8RO6 - chains A and B; structure by X-ray diffraction, 2.20 A resolution.

[Chain A]
Protein: Structural maintenance of chromosomes protein 1A (SMC1A)
From: Homo sapiens
Sequence (456 residues; numbered 1 to 1233; 777 numbers in that range are skipped by the numbering (no residue carries them; nothing is unmodelled there); the number before each row is that of its first residue):
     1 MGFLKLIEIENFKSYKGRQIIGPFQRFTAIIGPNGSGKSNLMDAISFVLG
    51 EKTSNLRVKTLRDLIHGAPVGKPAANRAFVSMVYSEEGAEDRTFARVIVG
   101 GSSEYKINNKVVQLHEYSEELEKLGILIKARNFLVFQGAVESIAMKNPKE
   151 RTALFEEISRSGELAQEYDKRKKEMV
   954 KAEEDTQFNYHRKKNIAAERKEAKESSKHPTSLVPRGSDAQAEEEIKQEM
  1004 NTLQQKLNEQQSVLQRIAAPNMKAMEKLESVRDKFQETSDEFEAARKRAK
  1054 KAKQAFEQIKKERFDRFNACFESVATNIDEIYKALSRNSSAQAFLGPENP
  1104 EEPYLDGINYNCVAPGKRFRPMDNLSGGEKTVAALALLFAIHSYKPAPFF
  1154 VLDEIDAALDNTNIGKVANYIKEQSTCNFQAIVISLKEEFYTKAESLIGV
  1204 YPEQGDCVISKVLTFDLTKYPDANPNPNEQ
Unresolved in the structure: 1, 954-1052, 1226-1233
What the authors report for this chain:
  - contacts within the chain: Asn-40/Arg-57, Asp-43/Arg-57

[Chain B]
Protein: 64-kDa C-terminal product
From: Homo sapiens
Reference sequence: O60216 (RAD21_HUMAN); residue numbers follow UniProt; this construct covers 558-629
Sequence (81 residues; numbered 557 to 637; the number before each row is that of its first residue):
   557 MKRTQQMLHGLQRALAKTGAESISLLELCRNTNRKQAAAKFYSFLVLKKQ
   607 QAIELTQEEPYSDIIATPGPRFHGSLEVLFQ
Unresolved in the structure: 557-576, 637
Sequence notes: initiating methionine (557); expression tag (630-637)
Swiss-Prot annotation at these positions:
  - modified residue: Thr-623 (Phosphothreonine)
  - natural variant: Cys-585 (C585R: In CDLS4), Ala-622 (A622T: In MGS)

[Interface between chain A and chain B]
Residue-residue contacts - 53 pairs, chain A then chain B:
  Gly-22(A) / Pro-616(B)
  Pro-23(A) / Pro-616(B)
  Pro-23(A) / Tyr-617(B)  hydrogen bond (backbone-side chain)
  Gly-32(A) / Tyr-598(B)
  Pro-33(A) / Tyr-598(B)
  Pro-33(A) / Leu-601(B)
  Pro-33(A) / Lys-605(B)
  Asn-34(A) / Lys-605(B)  hydrogen bond (backbone-side chain)
  Lys-1175(A) / Arg-590(B)
  Glu-1191(A) / Lys-591(B)  salt bridge
  Glu-1192(A) / Lys-591(B)  salt bridge
  Thr-1195(A) / Arg-590(B)  hydrogen bond (backbone-side chain)
  Thr-1195(A) / Lys-591(B)
  Thr-1195(A) / Ala-594(B)
  Lys-1196(A) / Arg-590(B)
  Ala-1197(A) / Arg-590(B)  hydrogen bond (backbone-side chain)
  Ser-1199(A) / Tyr-617(B)  hydrogen bond
  Leu-1200(A) / Ala-594(B)  hydrophobic
  Leu-1200(A) / Phe-597(B)  hydrophobic
  Gly-1202(A) / Phe-597(B)
  Gly-1202(A) / Leu-601(B)
  Tyr-1204(A) / Lys-604(B)
  Pro-1205(A) / Lys-604(B)
  Pro-1205(A) / Lys-605(B)
  Glu-1206(A) / Lys-604(B)  salt bridge
  Gln-1207(A) / Lys-605(B)  hydrogen bond (side chain-backbone)
  Gln-1207(A) / Gln-607(B)
  Leu-1216(A) / Phe-597(B)  hydrophobic
  Leu-1216(A) / Leu-601(B)  hydrophobic
  Leu-1216(A) / Leu-611(B)  hydrophobic
  Leu-1216(A) / Gln-613(B)
  Thr-1217(A) / Gln-613(B)  hydrogen bond (backbone-side chain)
  Thr-1217(A) / Pro-616(B)
  Thr-1217(A) / Tyr-617(B)  hydrogen bond (side chain-backbone)
  Thr-1217(A) / Ile-620(B)
  Phe-1218(A) / Leu-581(B)  hydrophobic
  Phe-1218(A) / Cys-585(B)  hydrophobic
  Phe-1218(A) / Ala-593(B)
  Phe-1218(A) / Phe-597(B)  hydrophobic
  Phe-1218(A) / Tyr-617(B)
  Asp-1219(A) / Tyr-617(B)
  Leu-1220(A) / Arg-590(B)
  Thr-1221(A) / Arg-590(B)
  Tyr-1223(A) / Leu-582(B)
  Tyr-1223(A) / Cys-585(B)
  Tyr-1223(A) / Thr-588(B)
  Tyr-1223(A) / Asn-589(B)
  Tyr-1223(A) / Arg-590(B)
  Tyr-1223(A) / Ala-593(B)  hydrophobic
  Pro-1224(A) / Thr-588(B)
  Pro-1224(A) / Asn-589(B)
  Pro-1224(A) / Arg-590(B)  hydrogen bond (backbone-backbone)
  Asp-1225(A) / Asn-589(B)
Interface residues without a listed pair, chain A (34 interface residues in all): Gln-25, Ile-31, Tyr-1194, Glu-1198, Val-1203, Val-1215, Lys-1222
Interface residues without a listed pair, chain B (22 interface residues in all): Val-602, Glu-610

[In short]
34 residues of chain A and 22 residues of chain B are in contact; the contacts include 9 hydrogen bonds and 3
salt bridges. Among the polar pairs are Glu-1191(A)/Lys-591(B), Glu-1192(A)/Lys-591(B) and
Glu-1206(A)/Lys-604(B). From the paper: contacts within the chain involving Arg-57(A), Asn-40(A) and
Asp-43(A).
Here chain A is Structural maintenance of chromosomes protein 1A (SMC1A) and chain B is 64-kDa C-terminal
product, both from Homo sapiens. Entry 8RO6 (Human cohesin SMC1A-HD(longCC)/RAD21-C complex - Apo closed
P-loop conformation) was determined by X-ray diffraction together with 8P0A, 8PQ5, 8RO7, 8RO8, 8RO9, 8ROA and
11 further entries from the same study.
